PDB entry 4U5E | X-ray diffraction, 3.51 A resolution | chains E and F of the 6 polymer chains in the assembly

# Chain E (and F)
Protein: Con-ikot-ikot
Source organism: Conus striatus
Notes: chain F of this document is another copy of the same molecule, construct and numbering; everything in this record applies to it too
Reference sequence: P0CB20 (CONII_CONST); residues 1-86 here correspond to UniProt positions 38-123 (UniProt number = residue number + 37)
Chain sequence (90 residues; numbered -3 to 86; the number before each row is that of its first residue; numbers below 1 keep their minus sign (Gly-3 is residue -3)):
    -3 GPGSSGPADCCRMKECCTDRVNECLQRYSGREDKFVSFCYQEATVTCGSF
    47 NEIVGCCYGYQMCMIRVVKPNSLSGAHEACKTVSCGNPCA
Not modelled in the structure: -3 to 1
Construct notes: expression tag (-3 to 0)
Disulfides: Cys12-Cys43, Cys13-Cys52, Cys20-Cys35, Cys53-Cys81, Cys59-Cys76
Swiss-Prot annotation at these positions:
  - site (Interaction with glutamate receptor 2 (GRIA2)): Gln37, Glu48, Ala75

# Interface between chain E and chain F
Cross-chain cystine bridges: Cys6(E)-Cys6(F), Cys7(E)-Cys7(F), Cys85(E)-Cys85(F)
Pairs across the interface (24; chain E residue first):
  Ala4(E) - Ser80(F)
  Ala4(E) - Gly82(F)  hydrogen bond (backbone-backbone)
  Asp5(E) - Lys10(F)  salt bridge
  Asp5(E) - Ser80(F)
  Cys6(E) - Cys6(F)  disulfide
  Cys6(E) - Cys7(F)  hydrogen bond (side chain-backbone)
  Cys7(E) - Cys7(F)  disulfide
  Cys7(E) - Lys10(F)
  Lys10(E) - Asp5(F)  salt bridge
  Phe46(E) - Gly82(F)
  Phe46(E) - Pro84(F)
  Val79(E) - Asp5(F)
  Ser80(E) - Pro3(F)
  Ser80(E) - Asp5(F)
  Ser80(E) - Arg8(F)
  Cys81(E) - Asp5(F)  hydrogen bond (backbone-side chain)
  Gly82(E) - Pro3(F)
  Gly82(E) - Asp5(F)
  Gly82(E) - Phe46(F)
  Asn83(E) - Phe46(F)
  Pro84(E) - Phe46(F)
  Pro84(E) - Cys85(F)  hydrogen bond (backbone-side chain)
  Cys85(E) - Phe46(F)  hydrophobic
  Cys85(E) - Cys85(F)  disulfide
Also at the interface, not in a pair above, chain E (14 interface residues in all): Pro3
Also at the interface, not in a pair above, chain F (14 interface residues in all): Val79, Cys81, Asn83

# Summary
The chain E/chain F interface involves 14 residues from each chain, with 3 disulfide bonds, 4 hydrogen bonds
and 2 salt bridges. Among the polar pairs are Asp5(E)-Lys10(F), Cys6(E)-Cys7(F) and Cys81(E)-Asp5(F).
Chain E and chain F are both Con-ikot-ikot (Conus striatus); the structure, Crystal structure of GluA2 T625G,
con-ikot-ikot snail toxin, partial agonist KA and postitive modulator (R,R)-2b complex, was determined by
X-ray diffraction (same publication as 4U5B, 4U5C, 4U5D and 4U5F).
